PDB entry 4QZX | X-ray diffraction, 2.60 A resolution | chains B and C of the 28 polymer chains in the assembly

Chain B:
Protein: Proteasome subunit alpha type-3
Source organism: Saccharomyces cerevisiae
Notes: EC 3.4.25.1
UniProt: P23638 (PSA3_YEAST); residues 0-257 here correspond to UniProt positions 1-258 (UniProt number = residue number + 1)
Amino-acid sequence (258 residues; row label = number of the first residue in the row; numbering starts at 0):
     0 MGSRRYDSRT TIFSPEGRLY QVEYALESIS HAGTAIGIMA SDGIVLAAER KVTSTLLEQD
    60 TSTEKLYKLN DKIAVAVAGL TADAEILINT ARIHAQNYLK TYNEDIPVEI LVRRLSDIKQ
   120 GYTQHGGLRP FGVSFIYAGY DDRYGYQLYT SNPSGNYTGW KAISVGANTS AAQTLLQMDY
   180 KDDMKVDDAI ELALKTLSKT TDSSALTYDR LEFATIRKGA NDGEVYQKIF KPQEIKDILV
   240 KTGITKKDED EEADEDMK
Not modelled in the structure: 0, 245-257
Swiss-Prot annotation at these positions:
  - cross-link (Glycyl lysine isopeptide (Lys-Gly)): Lys99 (interchain with G-Cter in ubiquitin), Lys198 (interchain with G-Cter in ubiquitin), Lys230 (interchain with G-Cter in ubiquitin)

Chain C:
Protein: Proteasome subunit alpha type-4
Source organism: Saccharomyces cerevisiae
Notes: EC 3.4.25.1
UniProt: P40303 (PSA4_YEAST); residues -1 to 252 here correspond to UniProt positions 1-254 (UniProt number = residue number + 2)
Amino-acid sequence (254 residues; row label = number of the first residue in the row; numbers below 1 keep their minus sign (Met-1 is residue -1)):
    -1 MSGYDRALSI FSPDGHIFQV EYALEAVKRG TCAVGVKGKN CVVLGCERRS TLKLQDTRIT
    59 PSKVSKIDSH VVLSFSGLNA DSRILIEKAR VEAQSHRLTL EDPVTVEYLT RYVAGVQQRY
   119 TQSGGVRPFG VSTLIAGFDP RDDEPKLYQT EPSGIYSSWS AQTIGRNSKT VREFLEKNYD
   179 RKEPPATVEE CVKLTVRSLL EVVQTGAKNI EITVVKPDSD IVALSSEEIN QYVTQIEQEK
   239 QEQQEQDKKK KSNH
Not modelled in the structure: -1 to 0, 241-252
Swiss-Prot annotation at these positions:
  - modified residue: Thr58 (Phosphothreonine)

Chain B / chain C interface:
Contacting residue pairs - 71 pairs, chain B then chain C:
  Arg3(B) - Arg4(C)
  Asp6(B) - Tyr2(C)  hydrogen bond
  Asp6(B) - Arg4(C)  salt bridge
  Arg8(B) - Arg4(C)
  Thr10(B) - Leu6(C)
  Thr10(B) - Arg125(C)
  Ile11(B) - Leu6(C)  hydrophobic
  Ile11(B) - Gln17(C)
  Phe12(B) - Gln17(C)  hydrogen bond (backbone-side chain)
  Phe12(B) - Tyr20(C)  hydrophobic
  Phe12(B) - Ala21(C)  hydrophobic
  Phe12(B) - Leu76(C)  hydrophobic
  Phe12(B) - Arg125(C)
  Phe12(B) - Pro126(C)
  Phe12(B) - Gly128(C)
  Ser13(B) - Tyr20(C)
  Pro14(B) - Tyr20(C)  hydrophobic
  Pro14(B) - Glu23(C)
  Glu15(B) - Glu23(C)
  Glu15(B) - Arg27(C)  hydrogen bond (backbone-side chain)
  Gly16(B) - Tyr20(C)
  Gly16(B) - Glu23(C)
  Gly16(B) - Ala24(C)
  Gly16(B) - Arg27(C)
  Arg17(B) - Arg27(C)
  Leu18(B) - Arg125(C)
  Met38(B) - Asp54(C)
  Arg112(B) - Arg81(C)
  Ser115(B) - Arg81(C)  hydrogen bond (backbone-side chain)
  Asp116(B) - Arg81(C)  salt bridge
  Gln119(B) - Ala78(C)
  Gln119(B) - Asp79(C)
  Gln119(B) - Ile82(C)
  Thr122(B) - Arg125(C)  hydrogen bond (backbone-side chain)
  Gln123(B) - Tyr118(C)
  Gln123(B) - Gly123(C)
  Gln123(B) - Val124(C)
  Gln123(B) - Arg125(C)  hydrogen bond (backbone-backbone)
  Gln123(B) - Pro126(C)
  Gln123(B) - Phe127(C)
  His124(B) - Gly123(C)
  His124(B) - Val124(C)
  Gly125(B) - Tyr2(C)
  Gly125(B) - Gly123(C)
  Gly126(B) - Tyr2(C)
  Tyr143(B) - Arg56(C)  hydrogen bond (backbone-side chain)
  Tyr143(B) - Ile57(C)  hydrophobic
  Tyr145(B) - Arg56(C)  hydrogen bond (backbone-side chain)
  Gln146(B) - Ile57(C)
  Leu147(B) - Ile57(C)
  Tyr148(B) - Ile57(C)
  Ser153(B) - Ala78(C)
  Gly154(B) - Ala78(C)
  Gly154(B) - Arg81(C)  hydrogen bond (backbone-side chain)
  Asn155(B) - Asn77(C)
  Asn155(B) - Ala78(C)
  Tyr156(B) - Pro59(C)  hydrophobic
  Tyr156(B) - Arg81(C)
  Gly158(B) - Gln53(C)
  Gly158(B) - Asp54(C)  hydrogen bond (backbone-backbone)
  Gly158(B) - Thr58(C)  hydrogen bond (backbone-side chain)
  Trp159(B) - Lys51(C)
  Trp159(B) - Leu52(C)
  Trp159(B) - Gln53(C)
  Trp159(B) - Asp54(C)
  Lys160(B) - Leu52(C)  hydrogen bond (backbone-backbone)
  Lys160(B) - Gln53(C)
  Ala161(B) - Leu52(C)
  Leu175(B) - Leu52(C)
  Gln176(B) - Lys51(C)
  Gln176(B) - Leu52(C)
Other interface residues (no listed pair), chain B (41 interface residues in all): Glu108, Thr157, Gln172, Tyr179
Other interface residues (no listed pair), chain C (31 interface residues in all): Leu50

Summary:
41 residues of chain B face 31 of chain C across their interface, with 12 hydrogen bonds and 2 salt bridges.
Polar pairs include Asp6(B)-Arg4(C), Asp116(B)-Arg81(C) and Asp6(B)-Tyr2(C).
Here chain B is Proteasome subunit alpha type-3 and chain C is Proteasome subunit alpha type-4, both from
Saccharomyces cerevisiae. Entry 4QZX (yCP beta5-C63F mutant in complex with the epoxyketone inhibitor ONX
0914) was determined by X-ray diffraction (same publication as 4QUX, 4QUY, 4QV0, 4QV1, 4QV3, 4QV4 and 42
further entries).
